9E0T - chains B and C of the 3 polymer chains in the assembly; structure by electron microscopy, 3.10 A resolution.

# Chain B (and C)
Name: Platelet-activating factor acetylhydrolase IB subunit beta
Organism: Homo sapiens
Notes: chain C of this document is another copy of the same molecule, construct and numbering; everything in this record applies to it too
UniProt: P43034 (LIS1_HUMAN); residue numbers follow UniProt; this construct covers 2-410
Chain sequence (411 residues; numbered 0 to 410; the number before each row is that of its first residue; numbering starts at 0):
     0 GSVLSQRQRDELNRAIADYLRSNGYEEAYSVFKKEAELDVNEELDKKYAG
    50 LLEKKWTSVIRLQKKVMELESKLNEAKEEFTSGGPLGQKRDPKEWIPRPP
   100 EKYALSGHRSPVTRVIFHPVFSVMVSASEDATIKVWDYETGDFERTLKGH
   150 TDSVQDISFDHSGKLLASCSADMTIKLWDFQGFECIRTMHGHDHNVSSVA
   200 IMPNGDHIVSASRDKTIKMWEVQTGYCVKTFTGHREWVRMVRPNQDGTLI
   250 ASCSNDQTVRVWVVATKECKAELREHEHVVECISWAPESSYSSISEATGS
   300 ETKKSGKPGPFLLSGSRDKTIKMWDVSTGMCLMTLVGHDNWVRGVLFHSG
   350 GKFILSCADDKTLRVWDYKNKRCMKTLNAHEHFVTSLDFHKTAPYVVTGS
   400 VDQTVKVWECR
Not modelled in the structure: 0-88, 298-306
Construct notes: expression tag (0-1)
Swiss-Prot annotation at these positions:
  - region: Phe388 to Arg410 (Interaction with NDEL1)
  - modified residue: Lys53 (N6-acetyllysine), Ser109 (Phosphoserine)
  - natural variant: Phe31 (F31S: In LIS1), His149 (H149R: In LIS1), Gly162 (G162S: In LIS1), Ser169 (S169P: In SBH), Arg241 (R241P: In SBH), His277 (H277P: In LIS1), Asp317 (D317H: In LIS1)

# Chain B / chain C interface
Residue-residue contacts (9; chain B residue first):
  Val119(B) with Gly106(C)
  Phe120(B) with Gly106(C); His107(C); Arg108(C)
  Ser121(B) with Lys133(C)
  Glu138(B) with Lys147(C)
  Thr139(B) with Lys147(C)
  Glu143(B) with Arg108(C), salt bridge
  Phe182(B) with Arg108(C)
Other interface residues (no listed pair), chain C (6 interface residues in all): Gln402

# Summary
7 residues of chain B and 6 residues of chain C are in contact, with 1 salt bridge. The salt-bridged pair is
Glu143(B)-Arg108(C).
Both chains are Platelet-activating factor acetylhydrolase IB subunit beta (Homo sapiens). Entry 9E0T (Cryo-EM
structure of human cytoplasmic dynein-1 bound to LIS1 in the presence of ATP) was determined by electron
microscopy (same publication as 9DZY, 9E0W, 9E22, 9E23 and 9E28).
